PDB entry 4Y80 | X-ray diffraction, 2.50 A resolution | chains B and C of the 34 polymer chains in the assembly

== Chain B ==
Name: Proteasome subunit alpha type-3
Source organism: Saccharomyces cerevisiae S288c
Notes: EC 3.4.25.1
UniProt: P23638 (PSA3_YEAST); residues 0-257 here correspond to UniProt positions 1-258 (UniProt number = residue number + 1)
Chain sequence (258 residues; each row starts with the number of its first residue; numbering starts at 0):
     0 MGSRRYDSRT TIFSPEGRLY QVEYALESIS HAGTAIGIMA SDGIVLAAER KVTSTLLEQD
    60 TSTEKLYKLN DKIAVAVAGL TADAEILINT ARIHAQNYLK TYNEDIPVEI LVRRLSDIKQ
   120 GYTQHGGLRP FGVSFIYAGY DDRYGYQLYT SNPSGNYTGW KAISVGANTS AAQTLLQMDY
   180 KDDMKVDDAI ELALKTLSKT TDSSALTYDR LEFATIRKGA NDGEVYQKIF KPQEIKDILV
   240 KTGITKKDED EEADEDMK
Disordered / not traced: 0, 245-257
UniProt features mapped onto this chain:
  - cross-link (Glycyl lysine isopeptide (Lys-Gly)): Lys99 (interchain with G-Cter in ubiquitin), Lys198 (interchain with G-Cter in ubiquitin), Lys230 (interchain with G-Cter in ubiquitin)

== Chain C ==
Name: Proteasome subunit alpha type-4
Source organism: Saccharomyces cerevisiae S288c
Notes: EC 3.4.25.1
UniProt: P40303 (PSA4_YEAST); residues -1 to 252 here correspond to UniProt positions 1-254 (UniProt number = residue number + 2)
Chain sequence (254 residues; each row starts with the number of its first residue; numbers below 1 keep their minus sign (Met-1 is residue -1)):
    -1 MSGYDRALSI FSPDGHIFQV EYALEAVKRG TCAVGVKGKN CVVLGCERRS TLKLQDTRIT
    59 PSKVSKIDSH VVLSFSGLNA DSRILIEKAR VEAQSHRLTL EDPVTVEYLT RYVAGVQQRY
   119 TQSGGVRPFG VSTLIAGFDP RDDEPKLYQT EPSGIYSSWS AQTIGRNSKT VREFLEKNYD
   179 RKEPPATVEE CVKLTVRSLL EVVQTGAKNI EITVVKPDSD IVALSSEEIN QYVTQIEQEK
   239 QEQQEQDKKK KSNH
Disordered / not traced: -1 to 0, 241-252
UniProt features mapped onto this chain:
  - modified residue: Thr58 (Phosphothreonine)

== How chain B and chain C interact ==
Residue-residue contacts (77; chain B residue first):
  Arg3(B) with Arg4(C)
  Asp6(B) with Tyr2(C), hydrogen bond; Arg4(C), salt bridge
  Arg8(B) with Arg4(C)
  Thr10(B) with Leu6(C); Arg125(C)
  Ile11(B) with Leu6(C), hydrophobic; Gln17(C)
  Phe12(B) with Gln17(C), hydrogen bond (backbone-side chain); Tyr20(C), hydrophobic; Ala21(C), hydrophobic; Leu76(C), hydrophobic; Arg125(C); Pro126(C); Gly128(C)
  Ser13(B) with Tyr20(C)
  Pro14(B) with Tyr20(C), hydrophobic; Glu23(C)
  Glu15(B) with Glu23(C); Arg27(C), hydrogen bond (backbone-side chain)
  Gly16(B) with Tyr20(C); Glu23(C); Ala24(C); Arg27(C)
  Arg17(B) with Arg27(C)
  Leu18(B) with Arg125(C)
  Met38(B) with Asp54(C)
  Arg112(B) with Arg81(C)
  Ser115(B) with Arg81(C), hydrogen bond (backbone-side chain)
  Asp116(B) with Arg81(C), salt bridge; Ile82(C)
  Gln119(B) with Ala78(C); Asp79(C); Ile82(C)
  Thr122(B) with Arg125(C), hydrogen bond (backbone-side chain)
  Gln123(B) with Tyr118(C); Gly123(C); Val124(C); Arg125(C), hydrogen bond (backbone-backbone); Pro126(C); Phe127(C)
  His124(B) with Gly123(C); Val124(C)
  Gly125(B) with Tyr2(C); Gly123(C), hydrogen bond (backbone-backbone)
  Gly126(B) with Tyr2(C)
  Tyr143(B) with Arg56(C), hydrogen bond (backbone-side chain); Ile57(C), hydrophobic
  Tyr145(B) with Arg56(C), hydrogen bond (backbone-side chain)
  Gln146(B) with Ile57(C)
  Leu147(B) with Ile57(C)
  Tyr148(B) with Ile57(C)
  Ser153(B) with Ala78(C)
  Gly154(B) with Ala78(C); Arg81(C), hydrogen bond (backbone-side chain)
  Asn155(B) with Asn77(C); Ala78(C)
  Tyr156(B) with Pro59(C), hydrophobic; Arg81(C)
  Gly158(B) with Gln53(C); Asp54(C), hydrogen bond (backbone-backbone); Ile57(C); Thr58(C), hydrogen bond (backbone-side chain)
  Trp159(B) with Leu50(C), hydrophobic; Lys51(C); Leu52(C); Gln53(C); Asp54(C)
  Lys160(B) with Leu52(C), hydrogen bond (backbone-backbone); Gln53(C); Asp54(C)
  Ala161(B) with Leu52(C)
  Gln172(B) with Lys51(C); Leu52(C)
  Leu175(B) with Leu52(C)
  Gln176(B) with Lys51(C); Leu52(C)
Other interface residues (no listed pair), chain B (41 interface residues in all): Glu108, Thr157, Tyr179

== Summary ==
Chain B and chain C form an interface of 41 and 31 residues respectively; the contacts include 13 hydrogen
bonds and 2 salt bridges. Polar contacts include Asp6(B)-Arg4(C), Asp116(B)-Arg81(C) and Asp6(B)-Tyr2(C).
Chain B is Proteasome subunit alpha type-3 and chain C is Proteasome subunit alpha type-4, both from
Saccharomyces cerevisiae S288c; the structure, Yeast 20S proteasome in complex with Ac-LAI-ep, was determined
by X-ray diffraction (same publication as 4Y69, 4Y6A, 4Y6V, 4Y6Z, 4Y70, 4Y74 and 34 further entries).
